Entry 8DVZ (X-ray diffraction, 2.27 A resolution); this record covers chain A.

# Chain A
Molecule: N, N'-diacetylbacillosaminyl-diphospho-undecaprenol alpha-1,3-N-acetylgalactosaminyltransferase
Source organism: Campylobacter concisus
Notes: EC 2.4.1.290
UniProt: A0A0M4SVA9 (A0A0M4SVA9_9PROT); residue numbers follow UniProt; this construct covers 1-371
Sequence (377 residues; row label = number of the first residue in the row):
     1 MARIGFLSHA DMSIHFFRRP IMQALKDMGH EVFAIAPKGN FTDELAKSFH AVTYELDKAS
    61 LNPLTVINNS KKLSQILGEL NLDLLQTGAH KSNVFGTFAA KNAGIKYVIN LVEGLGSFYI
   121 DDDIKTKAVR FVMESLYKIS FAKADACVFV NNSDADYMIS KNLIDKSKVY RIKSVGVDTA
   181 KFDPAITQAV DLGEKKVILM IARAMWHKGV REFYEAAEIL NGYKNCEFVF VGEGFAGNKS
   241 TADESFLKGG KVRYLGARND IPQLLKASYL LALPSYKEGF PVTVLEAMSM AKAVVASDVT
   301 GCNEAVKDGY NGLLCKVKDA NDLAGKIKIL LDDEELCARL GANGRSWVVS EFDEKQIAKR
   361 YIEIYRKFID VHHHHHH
Not modelled in the structure: 1, 372-377
Construct notes: engineered mutation Val282 (Arg in A0A0M4SVA9); expression tag (372-377)
Residues lining bound ligands: uridine-diphosphate-N-acetylgalactosamine (UD2): Phe16, Phe17, Glu113, Gly114, Val150, Val175, Ile201, Lys208, Val231, Gly232, Gly256, Ala257, Arg258, Ile261, Lys277, Glu278, Gly279, Phe280, Pro281, Val282, Thr283, Glu286

# Overview
Chain A binds uridine-diphosphate-N-acetylgalactosamine.
Chain A is N, N'-diacetylbacillosaminyl-diphospho-undecaprenol alpha-1,3-N-acetylgalactosaminyltransferase
(Campylobacter concisus); the structure, Structure of the Campylobacter concisus glycosyltransferase PglA
R282V variant, was determined by X-ray diffraction, deposited together with 8DQD and 8DVW.
